1Q9X - chains I and A of the 3 polymer chains in the assembly; structure by X-ray diffraction, 2.69 A resolution.

# Chain I
Molecule: 13-nt DNA strand
Sequence (13 nucleotides; row label = number of the first residue in the row):
   940 GCGGACTGCT TAC
Glycans and other covalent adducts: 2',3'-dideoxycytidine-5'-monophosphate (DOC) linked to DC952

# Chain A
Name: DNA polymerase
Organism: Enterobacteria phage RB69
Notes: EC 2.7.7.7
Reference sequence: Q38087 (DPOL_BPR69); residues 1-903 here = UniProt positions 1-903
Sequence (903 residues; numbered 1 to 903; the number before each row is that of its first residue):
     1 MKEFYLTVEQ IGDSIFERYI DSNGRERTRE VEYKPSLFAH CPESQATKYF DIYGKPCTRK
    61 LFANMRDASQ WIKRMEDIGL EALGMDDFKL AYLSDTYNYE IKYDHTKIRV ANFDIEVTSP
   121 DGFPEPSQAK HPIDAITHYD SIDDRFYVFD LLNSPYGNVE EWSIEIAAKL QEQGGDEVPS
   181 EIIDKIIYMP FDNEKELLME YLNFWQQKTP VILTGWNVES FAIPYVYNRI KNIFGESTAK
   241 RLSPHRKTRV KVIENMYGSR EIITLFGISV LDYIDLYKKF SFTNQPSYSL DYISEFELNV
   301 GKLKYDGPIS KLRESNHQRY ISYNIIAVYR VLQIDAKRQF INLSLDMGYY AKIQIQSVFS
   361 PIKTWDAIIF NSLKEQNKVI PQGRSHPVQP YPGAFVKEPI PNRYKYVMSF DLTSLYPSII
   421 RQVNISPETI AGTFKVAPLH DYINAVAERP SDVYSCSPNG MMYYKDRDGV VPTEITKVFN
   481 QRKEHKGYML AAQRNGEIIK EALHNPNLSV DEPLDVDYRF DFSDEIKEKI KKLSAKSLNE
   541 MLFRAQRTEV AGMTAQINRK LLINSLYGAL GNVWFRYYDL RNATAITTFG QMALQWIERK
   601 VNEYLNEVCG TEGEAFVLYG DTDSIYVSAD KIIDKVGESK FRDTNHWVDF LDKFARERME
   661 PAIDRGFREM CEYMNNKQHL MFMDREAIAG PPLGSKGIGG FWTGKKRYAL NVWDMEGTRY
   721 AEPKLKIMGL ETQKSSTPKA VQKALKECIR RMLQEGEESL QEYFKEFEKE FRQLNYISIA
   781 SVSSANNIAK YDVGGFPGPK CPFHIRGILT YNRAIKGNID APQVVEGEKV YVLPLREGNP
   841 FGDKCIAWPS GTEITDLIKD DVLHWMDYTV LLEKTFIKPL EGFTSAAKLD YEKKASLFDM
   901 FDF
Construct notes: engineered mutation Ala-222 (Asp in Q38087), Ala-327 (Asp in Q38087)
Swiss-Prot annotation at these positions:
  - region: Thr-248 to Thr-264 (Beta hairpin), Lys-705 to Tyr-708 (Binding of DNA in B-conformation), Leu-897 to Phe-903 (Interaction with the polymerase clamp)
  - binding site (Mg(2+)): Asp-114, Glu-116, Asp-411, Leu-412, Asp-623
  - binding site (substrate): Ser-414 to Tyr-416, Arg-482, Lys-560
  - site: Asp-621 (Optimization of metal coordination by the polymerase active site), Lys-706 (Optimization of metal coordination by the polymerase active site), Asp-714 (Essential for viral replication)
  - mutagenesis: Leu-415 (L415A/G: Decreases base selectivity by several hundred fold; L415G/F: Increased misinsertion, increased mismatch extension and inefficient proofreading; L415M: No effect on base selectivity), Leu-561 (L561A: No effect on the ability to recognize damaged DNA. Increase in probability of nucleotide incorporation), Ser-565 (S565G: Increased incorporation efficiency of correct dNMPs; when associated with A-567), Tyr-567 (Y567A: Inserts both dCMP and dAMP opposite 8-oxoG rapidly and with equal efficiency. 100-fold increase of dAMP and dGMP when situated opposite guanidinohydantoin ...), Asp-621 (D621A: Drastic decrease in the efficiency of incorporation of dGMP), Lys-706 (K706A: Almost complete loss of polymerase activity), Asp-714 (D714A: Complete loss of viral replication)
Ion coordination: Ca2+ site 1: Asp-623, Ser-624; Ca2+ site 2 near Asp-684 (its only coordinating residue here)
Residues lining bound ligands:
  - 1',2'-dideoxyribofuranose-5'-phosphate (3DR): Phe-359, Ser-360, Pro-361, Ile-362, Lys-363, Gly-568, Asn-572
  - 2',3'-dideoxycytidine-5'-monophosphate (DOC): Tyr-619, Asp-621, Thr-622, Asp-623, Tyr-626, Lys-706, Tyr-708, Met-728

# Chain I / chain A interface
Contacting residue pairs (22; chain I residue first):
  DG947(I) / Tyr-791(A)  phosphate contact
  DG947(I) / Lys-800(A)  hydrogen bond to the sugar
  DC948(I) / Lys-790(A)  salt bridge to the phosphate
  DC948(I) / Tyr-791(A)  hydrogen bond to the phosphate
  DC948(I) / His-804(A)  phosphate contact
  DT949(I) / Ser-783(A)  hydrogen bond to the phosphate
  DT949(I) / Ser-784(A)  phosphate contact
  DT949(I) / Asn-786(A)  hydrogen bond to the phosphate
  DT949(I) / His-804(A)  salt bridge to the phosphate
  DT950(I) / Ser-735(A)  sugar contact
  DT950(I) / Ser-736(A)  sugar contact
  DT950(I) / Val-782(A)  phosphate contact
  DT950(I) / Ser-783(A)  hydrogen bond to the phosphate
  DT950(I) / Ser-784(A)  hydrogen bond to the phosphate
  DA951(I) / Asn-284(A)  hydrogen bond to the phosphate
  DA951(I) / Gly-729(A)  phosphate contact
  DA951(I) / Gln-733(A)  sugar contact
  DA951(I) / Lys-734(A)  phosphate contact
  DA951(I) / Ser-735(A)  hydrogen bond to the phosphate
  DC952(I) / Lys-706(A)  hydrogen bond to the base
  DC952(I) / Met-728(A)  phosphate contact
  DC952(I) / Gly-729(A)  hydrogen bond to the phosphate
Interface residues without a listed pair, chain A (20 interface residues in all): Asp-621, Ala-785, Pro-802, Lys-829

# Summary
6 residues of chain I and 20 residues of chain A are in contact; the contacts include 10 hydrogen bonds and 2
salt bridges. Polar pairs include DC952(I)/Lys-706(A), DG947(I)/Lys-800(A) and DC948(I)/Tyr-791(A). Bound to
chain A: 1',2'-dideoxyribofuranose-5'-phosphate and 2',3'-dideoxycytidine-5'-monophosphate.
2',3'-dideoxycytidine-5'-monophosphate is covalently linked to DC952(I).
Chain I is a 13-nt DNA strand and chain A is DNA polymerase (Enterobacteria phage RB69); the structure,
Crystal structure of Enterobacteria phage RB69 gp43 DNA polymerase complexed with tetrahydrofuran containing
DNA, was determined by X-ray diffraction (same publication as 1Q9Y).
